6X67 - chains C and J of the 8 polymer chains in the assembly; structure by electron microscopy, 3.47 A resolution.

# Chain C
Protein: Transposase
Source organism: Trichoplusia ni
Reference sequence: Q283G1 (Q283G1_TRINI); numbering as in UniProt (aligned over 1-594)
Amino-acid sequence (594 residues; each row starts with the number of its first residue):
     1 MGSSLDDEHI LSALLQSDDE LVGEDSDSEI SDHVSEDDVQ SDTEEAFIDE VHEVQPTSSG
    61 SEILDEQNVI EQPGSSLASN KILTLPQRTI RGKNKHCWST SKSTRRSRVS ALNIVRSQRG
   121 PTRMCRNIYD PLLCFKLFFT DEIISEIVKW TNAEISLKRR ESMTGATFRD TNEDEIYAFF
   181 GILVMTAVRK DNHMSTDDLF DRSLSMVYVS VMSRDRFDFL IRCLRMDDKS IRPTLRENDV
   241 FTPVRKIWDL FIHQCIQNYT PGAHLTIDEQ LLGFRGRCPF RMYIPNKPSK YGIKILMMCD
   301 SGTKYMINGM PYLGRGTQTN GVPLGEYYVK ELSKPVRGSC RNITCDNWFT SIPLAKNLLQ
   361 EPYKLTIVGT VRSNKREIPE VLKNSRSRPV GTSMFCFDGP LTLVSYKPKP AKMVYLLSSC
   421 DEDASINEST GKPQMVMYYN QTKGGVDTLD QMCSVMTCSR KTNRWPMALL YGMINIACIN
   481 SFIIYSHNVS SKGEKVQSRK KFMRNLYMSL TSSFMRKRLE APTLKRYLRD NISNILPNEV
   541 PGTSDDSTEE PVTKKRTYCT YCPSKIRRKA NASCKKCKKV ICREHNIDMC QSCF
Not modelled in the structure: 1-116
Sequence notes: variant Lys500 (Glu in Q283G1)
Metal / ion sites: Ca2+ site 1: Asp197, Asp218; Ca2+ site 2: Asp268, Asp346 (shared with 1 residue of chain K); Zn2+ site 1: Cys559, Cys562, Cys582, His585; Zn2+ site 2: Cys574, Cys577, Cys590, Cys593
From the paper describing this entry:
  - catalytic residues: Asp268, Asp346, Asp447
  - Ca2+ coordination: Asp197, Asp218, Asp268, Asp346
  - binding site for the 47-nt DNA strand: Arg372
  - binding site for the 47-nt DNA strand: Arg376
  - mutagenesis - R372A/K375A: decreased catalytic activity on flanking target DNA (citing earlier work)

# Chain J
Molecule: 37-nt DNA strand
Sequence (37 nucleotides; row label = number of the first residue in the row; numbers below 1 keep their minus sign (DG-1 is residue -1)):
    -1 GGCCCTAGAA AGATAGTCTG CGTAAAATTG ACGCATG
Not modelled in the structure: 24-35

# How chain C and chain J interact
Contacting residue pairs (7; chain C residue first):
  Lys304(C) with DT4(J), phosphate contact; DA5(J), salt bridge to the phosphate
  Asn440(C) with DC3(J), sugar contact
  Lys443(C) with DC2(J), hydrogen bond to the base
  Gln451(C) with DT4(J), hydrogen bond to the base; DA5(J), sugar contact
  Arg499(C) with DG6(J), salt bridge to the phosphate
Interface residues without a listed pair, chain C (9 interface residues in all): Lys432, Thr448, Met452, Val455

# Summary
Chain C and chain J form an interface of 9 and 5 residues respectively, with 2 hydrogen bonds and 2 salt
bridges. Polar contacts include Lys443(C)-DC2(J), Gln451(C)-DT4(J) and Lys304(C)-DA5(J). From the paper:
catalytic residues Asp268(C), Asp346(C) and Asp447(C); R372A/K375A of chain C reduce catalytic activity on
flanking target DNA.
Here chain C is Transposase (Trichoplusia ni) and chain J is a 37-nt DNA strand. Entry 6X67 (Cryo-EM structure
of piggyBac transposase strand transfer complex (STC)) was determined by electron microscopy, deposited
together with 6X68.
